PDB entry 3WTS | X-ray diffraction, 2.35 A resolution | chains A and E of the 5 polymer chains in the assembly

[Chain A]
Molecule: Runt-related transcription factor 1
Source organism: Mus musculus
UniProt: Q03347 (RUNX1_MOUSE); residue numbers follow UniProt; this construct covers 60-263
Amino-acid sequence (205 residues; row label = number of the first residue in the row):
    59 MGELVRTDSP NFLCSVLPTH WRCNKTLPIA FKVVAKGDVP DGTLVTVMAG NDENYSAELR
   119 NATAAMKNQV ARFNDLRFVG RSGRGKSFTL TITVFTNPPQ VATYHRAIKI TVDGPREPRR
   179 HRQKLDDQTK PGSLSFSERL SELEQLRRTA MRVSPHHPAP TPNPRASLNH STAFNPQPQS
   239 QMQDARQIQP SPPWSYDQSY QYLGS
Disordered / not traced: 178-263
Construct notes: expression tag (59); engineered mutation Lys94 (Leu in Q03347)
UniProt features mapped onto this chain:
  - region (Interaction with DNA): Arg80 to Thr84, Arg135 to Gly143, Ile168 to Arg177
  - binding site (chloride): Asn112, Glu116, Arg139, Val170
  - modified residue (Phosphoserine): Ser193, Ser212, Ser249
  - mutagenesis: Arg80 (R80A: Interferes with DNA-binding), Asn109 (N109A: Interferes with heterodimerization), Tyr113 (Y113A: Interferes with heterodimerization), Arg142 (R142A: Interferes with DNA-binding), Lys144 (K144M: Interferes with DNA-binding), Thr149 (T149A: Interferes with heterodimerization), Val170 (V170A: No effect), Asp171 (D171A: Interferes with DNA-binding), Arg174 (R174A: Interferes with DNA-binding), Arg177 (R177A: Interferes with DNA-binding), Ser249 (S249A: Reduced phosphorylation)
Reported in the primary citation:
  - binding site for the 15-nt DNA strand (chain E): Arg80, Arg174, Arg177
  - binding site for the 15-nt DNA strand: Arg139, Gly143, Lys167, Val170, Asp171
  - mutagenesis - R80K, V170A: abolished binding to phosphorylated Ets1 with Runx1
  - mutagenesis - R80K, V170A: decreased signaling in response to phosphorylated Ets1 and Runx1
  - mutagenesis - R80K, V170A: abolished binding to Protein C-ets-1
  - mutagenesis - R80K, V170A: decreased signaling with Protein C-ets-1

[Chain E]
Molecule: 15-nt DNA strand
Sequence (15 nucleotides; each row starts with the number of its first residue):
   101 AGAGGATGTG GCTTC

[Chain A / chain E interface]
Contacting residue pairs (10; chain A residue first):
  Arg80(A) - DT107(E)  base contact
  Arg80(A) - DG108(E)  hydrogen bond to the base
  Lys83(A) - DT107(E)  phosphate contact
  Arg135(A) - DA106(E)  salt bridge to the phosphate
  Arg142(A) - DC115(E)  sugar contact
  Arg174(A) - DT109(E)  base contact
  Arg174(A) - DG110(E)  hydrogen bond to the base
  Arg177(A) - DG110(E)  hydrogen bond to the base
  Arg177(A) - DG111(E)  hydrogen bond to the base
  Arg177(A) - DC112(E)  base contact
Other interface residues (no listed pair), chain A (7 interface residues in all): Asp171
Other interface residues (no listed pair), chain E (9 interface residues in all): DT114

[In short]
The interface between chain A and chain E involves 7 residues on one side and 9 on the other, with 4 hydrogen
bonds and 1 salt bridge. Among the polar pairs are Arg80(A)-DG108(E), Arg174(A)-DG110(E) and
Arg177(A)-DG110(E). From the paper: a binding site for the 15-nt DNA strand at Arg139(A), Gly143(A) and
Lys167(A) among others; R80K and V170A of chain A abolish binding to phosphorylated Ets1 with Runx1.
Chain A is Runt-related transcription factor 1 (Mus musculus) and chain E is a 15-nt DNA strand; the
structure, Crystal structure of the complex comprised of ETS1, RUNX1, CBFBETA, and the tcralpha gene enhancer
DNA, was determined by X-ray diffraction, deposited together with 3WTT, 3WTU, 3WTV, 3WTW, 3WTX and 3WU1.
